PDB entry 3MV9 | X-ray diffraction, 2.70 A resolution | chains C and D of the 5 polymer chains in the assembly

[Chain C]
Molecule: HPVG peptide from Epstein-Barr nuclear antigen 1
Reference sequence: P03211 (EBNA1_EBVB9); residues 1-11 here correspond to UniProt positions 407-417 (UniProt number = residue number + 406)
Amino-acid sequence (11 residues; row label = number of the first residue in the row):
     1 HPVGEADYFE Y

[Chain D]
Molecule: alpha chain of the TK3 TCR
Organism: Homo sapiens
Amino-acid sequence (200 residues; row label = number of the first residue in the row; note: 17 numbers in that range are skipped by the numbering (no residue carries them; nothing is unmodelled there)):
     3 QVTQSPEALR LQEGESSSLN CSYTVSGLRG
    39 LFWYRQDPGK GPEFLFTLYS AGE
    66 EKEKE
    78 RLKATLT
    0A K
    85 KESFLHITAP KPEDSATYLC AVQDLGTSGS RLTFGEGTQL TVNPNIQNPD PAVYQLRDSK
   145 SSDKSVCLFT DFDSQTNVSQ SKDSDVYITD KCVLDMRSMD FKSNSAVAWS NKSDFACANA
   205 FNNSIIPEDT FFPS
Disulfide bonds: Cys23-Cys104, Cys151-Cys201

[Interface between chain C and chain D]
Pairs across the interface - 9 pairs, chain C then chain D:
  Val3(C) - Leu109(D)
  Gly4(C) - Arg31(D)  hydrogen bond (backbone-side chain)
  Gly4(C) - Leu109(D)  hydrogen bond (backbone-backbone)
  Glu5(C) - Ser112(D)
  Glu5(C) - Gly113(D)  hydrogen bond (backbone-backbone)
  Ala6(C) - Arg31(D)
  Ala6(C) - Gly113(D)
  Asp7(C) - Gly113(D)
  Asp7(C) - Ser114(D)
Other interface residues (no listed pair), chain C (6 interface residues in all): Pro2
Other interface residues (no listed pair), chain D (6 interface residues in all): Thr111

[In short]
Chain C and chain D each contribute 6 residues to their interface; the contacts include 3 hydrogen bonds.
Polar contacts include Gly4(C)-Arg31(D), Gly4(C)-Leu109(D) and Glu5(C)-Gly113(D).
Here chain C is HPVG peptide from Epstein-Barr nuclear antigen 1 and chain D is alpha chain of the TK3 TCR
(Homo sapiens). Entry 3MV9 (Crystal Structure of the TK3-Gln55Ala TCR in complex with HLA-B*3501/HPVG) was
determined by X-ray diffraction (same publication as 3MV7 and 3MV8).
